PDB entry 5DJV | X-ray diffraction, 2.30 A resolution | chain F

== Chain F ==
Protein: Farnesyl pyrophosphate synthase
Organism: Homo sapiens
Notes: EC 2.5.1.10, 2.5.1.1
Reference sequence: P14324 (FPPS_HUMAN); residues 6-353 here correspond to UniProt positions 72-419 (UniProt number = residue number + 66)
Chain sequence (350 residues; row label = number of the first residue in the row):
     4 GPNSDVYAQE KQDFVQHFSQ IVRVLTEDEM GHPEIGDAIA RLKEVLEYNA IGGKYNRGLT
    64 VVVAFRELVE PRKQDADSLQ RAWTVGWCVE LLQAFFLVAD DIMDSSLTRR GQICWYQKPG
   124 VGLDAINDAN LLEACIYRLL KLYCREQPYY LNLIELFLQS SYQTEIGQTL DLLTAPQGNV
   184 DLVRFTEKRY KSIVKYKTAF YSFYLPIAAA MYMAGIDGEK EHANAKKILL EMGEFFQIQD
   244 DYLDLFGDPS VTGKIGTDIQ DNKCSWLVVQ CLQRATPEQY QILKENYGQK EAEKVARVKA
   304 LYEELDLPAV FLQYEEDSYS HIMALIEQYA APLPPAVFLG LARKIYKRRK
Not modelled in the structure: 4-7, 351-353
Differences from the reference sequence: expression tag (4-5)
Small-molecule neighbours: 5BL (8-(naphthalen-1-yl)-6-(1H-pyrrol-2-yl)quinoline-2-carboxylic acid): Tyr10, Lys57, Tyr58, Asn59, Arg60, Thr63, Ser205, Phe206, Phe239, Gln242, Leu246, Leu344, Lys347, Ile348, Lys350
Swiss-Prot annotation at these positions:
  - binding site (isopentenyl diphosphate): Lys57, Arg60, Gln96, Arg113
  - binding site (Mg(2+)): Asp103, Asp107
  - binding site (dimethylallyl diphosphate): Arg112, Lys200, Thr201, Gln240, Lys257, Lys266
  - site (Important for determining product chain length): Phe98, Phe99
  - modified residue: Lys57 (N6-(2-hydroxyisobutyryl)lysine), Lys287 (N6-acetyllysine)

== Overview ==
Ligands of chain F: compound 5BL. From UniProt: 4 isopentenyl diphosphate-binding residues, Mg2+-binding
residues Asp103 and Asp107 and 6 dimethylallyl diphosphate-binding residues.
Chain F is Farnesyl pyrophosphate synthase (Homo sapiens); the structure, Crystal structure of human FPPS in
complex with biaryl compound 8e, was determined by X-ray diffraction, deposited together with 5DGN, 5DIQ, 5DJP
and 5DJR.
